PDB entry 8Q40 | X-ray diffraction, 2.21 A resolution | chains A and B of the 5 polymer chains in the assembly

== Chain A (and B) ==
Name: DUF1887 family protein
Source organism: Thermoanaerobacter brockii subsp. finnii Ako-1
Notes: chain B of this document is another copy of the same molecule, construct and numbering; everything in this record applies to it too
UniProtKB: E8URK0 (E8URK0_THEBF); residue numbers follow UniProt; this construct covers 1-437
Chain sequence (439 residues; numbered -1 to 437; the number before each row is that of its first residue; numbers below 1 keep their minus sign (Ser-1 is residue -1)):
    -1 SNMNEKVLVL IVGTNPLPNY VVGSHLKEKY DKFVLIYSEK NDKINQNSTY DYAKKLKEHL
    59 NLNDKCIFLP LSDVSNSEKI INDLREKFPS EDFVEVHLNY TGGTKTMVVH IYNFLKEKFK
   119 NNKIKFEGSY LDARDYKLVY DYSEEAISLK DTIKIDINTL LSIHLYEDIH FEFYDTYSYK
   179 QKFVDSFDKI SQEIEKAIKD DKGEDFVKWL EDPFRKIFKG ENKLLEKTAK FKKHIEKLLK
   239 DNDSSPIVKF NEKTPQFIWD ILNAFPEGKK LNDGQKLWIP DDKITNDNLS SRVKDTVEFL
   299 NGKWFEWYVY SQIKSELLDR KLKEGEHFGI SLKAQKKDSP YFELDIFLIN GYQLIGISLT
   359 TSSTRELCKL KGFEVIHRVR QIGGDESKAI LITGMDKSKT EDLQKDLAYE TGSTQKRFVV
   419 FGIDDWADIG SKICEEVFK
Unresolved in the structure: -1 to 0
Construct notes: expression tag (-1 to 0)
Metal / ion sites: Mn2+ site 1: Asp166, His168; Mn2+ site 2: Asp343, Leu357
From the paper describing this entry:
  - binding site for the 9-nt DNA strand: Glu364
  - specificity-determining residues: Glu364
  - contacts within the chain: Phe340-Ile380
  - Mn2+ coordination: Glu341, Asp343
  - self-association interface (contacts with another copy of this molecule); pairs are residue here / residue on that copy: Arg376-Asp404 (salt bridge)
  - allosteric site: Asp383, Glu384
  - conformationally variable residues: Glu341
  - catalytic residues: Glu372 (by similarity / conservation)
  - mutagenesis - T12A/N13A, Y128A: unchanged catalytic activity with Cyclic tetraadenosine monophosphate (cA4)
  - mutagenesis - R213A, E304A, E341A, D343A, T358A, T359A: abolished catalytic activity
  - mutagenesis - K369A: abolished catalytic activity (DNase activity)
  - mutagenesis - S356A, S360A: decreased catalytic activity
  - mutagenesis - K217A, E296A, N299A: decreased catalytic activity on rC 15
  - mutagenesis - E364A, E364R: increased catalytic activity on rU 15
  - mutagenesis - E364A: unchanged catalytic activity on rA 15

== Interface between chain A and chain B ==
Pairs across the interface (129):
  Thr12(A) - Glu408(B)
  Thr12(A) - Thr409(B)
  Thr12(A) - Gly410(B)
  Asp40(A) - Thr412(B)  hydrogen bond
  Ile42(A) - Arg132(B)
  Ile42(A) - Asp133(B)
  Asn43(A) - Arg132(B)  hydrogen bond (side chain-backbone)
  Asn43(A) - Gly410(B)
  Asn43(A) - Ser411(B)  hydrogen bond (backbone-side chain)
  Asn43(A) - Thr412(B)  hydrogen bond (backbone-backbone)
  Asn43(A) - Gln413(B)  hydrogen bond
  Gln44(A) - Gly410(B)
  Asn45(A) - Glu408(B)  hydrogen bond
  Asn45(A) - Gly410(B)  hydrogen bond (backbone-backbone)
  Asn45(A) - Ser411(B)
  Asn45(A) - Thr412(B)
  Tyr50(A) - Glu408(B)
  Ser73(A) - Asp130(B)  hydrogen bond
  Ser73(A) - Arg132(B)  hydrogen bond
  Ser73(A) - Val137(B)
  Ser75(A) - Tyr138(B)
  Ser75(A) - Asp139(B)
  Ser75(A) - Tyr140(B)  hydrogen bond (side chain-backbone)
  Glu76(A) - Tyr140(B)
  Glu76(A) - Glu142(B)
  Ile79(A) - Tyr140(B)  hydrophobic
  Tyr98(A) - Lys103(B)
  Tyr98(A) - Thr104(B)
  Tyr98(A) - Val107(B)  hydrophobic
  Tyr98(A) - His108(B)
  Thr99(A) - Lys103(B)  hydrogen bond (backbone-side chain)
  Gly100(A) - Lys103(B)
  Gly101(A) - Lys103(B)  hydrogen bond (backbone-side chain)
  Thr102(A) - Tyr128(B)
  Thr102(A) - Arg132(B)
  Lys103(A) - Tyr98(B)
  Lys103(A) - Thr99(B)  hydrogen bond (side chain-backbone)
  Lys103(A) - Gly100(B)
  Lys103(A) - Gly101(B)  hydrogen bond (side chain-backbone)
  Lys103(A) - Thr102(B)
  Lys103(A) - Lys103(B)
  Lys103(A) - Val106(B)
  Lys103(A) - Tyr128(B)
  Thr104(A) - Tyr98(B)
  Thr104(A) - Tyr128(B)
  Val106(A) - Lys103(B)
  Val106(A) - Val107(B)  hydrophobic
  Val107(A) - Tyr98(B)  hydrophobic
  Val107(A) - Val106(B)  hydrophobic
  Val107(A) - Tyr110(B)
  His108(A) - Tyr98(B)  hydrogen bond
  His108(A) - Asp139(B)  salt bridge
  His108(A) - Tyr140(B)
  Tyr110(A) - Asn111(B)
  Asn111(A) - Tyr110(B)
  Asn111(A) - Asn111(B)  hydrogen bond
  Lys114(A) - Asn111(B)
  Tyr128(A) - Ser73(B)
  Tyr128(A) - Thr102(B)
  Tyr128(A) - Lys103(B)
  Tyr128(A) - Thr104(B)
  Asp130(A) - Ser73(B)  hydrogen bond
  Arg132(A) - Ile42(B)
  Arg132(A) - Asn43(B)  hydrogen bond (backbone-side chain)
  Arg132(A) - Ser73(B)  hydrogen bond
  Arg132(A) - Thr102(B)
  Asp133(A) - Ile42(B)
  Val137(A) - Ser73(B)
  Val137(A) - Asn74(B)
  Asp139(A) - Ser75(B)  hydrogen bond
  Asp139(A) - His108(B)  salt bridge
  Glu142(A) - Glu76(B)
  Lys231(A) - Asp239(B)  salt bridge
  Lys235(A) - Lys235(B)
  Lys235(A) - Asp239(B)
  Lys238(A) - Lys238(B)
  Asp239(A) - Lys231(B)  salt bridge
  Asp239(A) - Lys235(B)  salt bridge
  Ser242(A) - Lys231(B)  hydrogen bond
  Asp336(A) - Lys403(B)  hydrogen bond (backbone-side chain)
  Pro338(A) - Asp400(B)
  Pro338(A) - Asp404(B)
  Leu368(A) - Leu368(B)
  Phe371(A) - Phe371(B)  hydrophobic
  Phe371(A) - Glu372(B)
  Phe371(A) - His375(B)
  Phe371(A) - Arg376(B)
  Glu372(A) - Phe371(B)
  Ile374(A) - His375(B)
  His375(A) - Phe371(B)
  His375(A) - Ile374(B)
  His375(A) - Leu405(B)  hydrogen bond (side chain-backbone)
  His375(A) - Tyr407(B)
  Arg376(A) - Lys367(B)
  Arg376(A) - Phe371(B)
  Arg376(A) - Asp404(B)  salt bridge
  Arg378(A) - Arg378(B)
  Arg378(A) - Tyr407(B)
  Gln379(A) - Asp404(B)  hydrogen bond (side chain-backbone)
  Gln379(A) - Leu405(B)
  Gln379(A) - Ala406(B)  hydrogen bond (side chain-backbone)
  Asp383(A) - Tyr407(B)  hydrogen bond
  Asp400(A) - Pro338(B)
  Asp404(A) - Pro338(B)
  Asp404(A) - Arg376(B)  salt bridge
  Asp404(A) - Gln379(B)  hydrogen bond (backbone-side chain)
  Leu405(A) - His375(B)  hydrogen bond (backbone-side chain)
  Leu405(A) - Gln379(B)  hydrogen bond (backbone-side chain)
  Ala406(A) - Gln379(B)  hydrogen bond (backbone-side chain)
  Tyr407(A) - His375(B)
  Tyr407(A) - Arg378(B)
  Tyr407(A) - Gln379(B)
  Tyr407(A) - Asp383(B)  hydrogen bond
  Glu408(A) - Thr12(B)
  Glu408(A) - Asn45(B)  hydrogen bond
  Glu408(A) - Tyr50(B)
  Thr409(A) - Thr12(B)
  Gly410(A) - Thr12(B)
  Gly410(A) - Asn43(B)
  Gly410(A) - Gln44(B)
  Gly410(A) - Asn45(B)  hydrogen bond (backbone-backbone)
  Ser411(A) - Asn43(B)
  Ser411(A) - Asn45(B)
  Thr412(A) - Lys38(B)
  Thr412(A) - Asp40(B)  hydrogen bond
  Thr412(A) - Asn43(B)  hydrogen bond (backbone-side chain)
  Thr412(A) - Gln44(B)
  Thr412(A) - Asn45(B)
  Gln413(A) - Asn43(B)  hydrogen bond (backbone-side chain)
Also at the interface, not in a pair above, chain A (70 interface residues in all): Asn13, Lys38, Lys41, Val72, Asn74, Tyr138, Asp241, Ser337, Tyr339, Lys367, Gly382, Lys403
Also at the interface, not in a pair above, chain B (70 interface residues in all): Asn13, Asn39, Lys41, Ser141, Ser242, Asp336, Ser337, Tyr339, Leu365, Gly382

== Overview ==
The chain A/chain B interface involves 70 residues from each chain; the contacts include 36 hydrogen bonds and
7 salt bridges. Polar contacts include His108(A)-Asp139(B), Lys231(A)-Asp239(B) and Asp239(A)-Lys235(B). From
the paper: the catalytic residue Glu372(A); R213A, E304A and E341A of chain A, among others, abolish catalytic
activity; 16 substitutions were tested in all.
Both chains are DUF1887 family protein (Thermoanaerobacter brockii subsp. finnii Ako-1). Entry 8Q40 (Crystal
structure of cA4 activated Can2 in complex with a cleaved DNA substrate) was determined by X-ray diffraction
(same publication as 8Q3Z, 8Q42, 8Q43 and 8Q44).
